Entry 7KSQ (electron microscopy, 2.80 A resolution); this record covers chains F and J of the 18 polymer chains in the assembly.

# Chain F
Protein: Psi-F
Organism: Physcomitrium patens
Reference sequence: A0A2K1IN36 (A0A2K1IN36_PHYPA); residues 79-238 here correspond to UniProt positions 87-246 (UniProt number = residue number + 8)
Amino-acid sequence (160 residues; numbered 79 to 238; the number before each row is that of its first residue):
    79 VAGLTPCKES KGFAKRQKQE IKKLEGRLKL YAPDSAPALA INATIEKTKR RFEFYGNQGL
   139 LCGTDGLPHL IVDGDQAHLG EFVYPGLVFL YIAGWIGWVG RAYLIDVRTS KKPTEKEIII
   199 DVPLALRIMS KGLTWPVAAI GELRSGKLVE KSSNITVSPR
Cystine bridges: Cys-85/Cys-140
Residues lining bound ligands:
  - beta-carotene (BCR), molecule 1: Val-150, Asp-151, Gly-152, Phe-160, Val-161, Gly-172, Gly-175, Trp-176, Arg-179, Trp-213, Ala-217, Leu-226
  - beta-carotene (BCR), molecule 2: Pro-163, Val-166, Phe-167, Ile-170, Ala-171, Ile-174
  - chlorophyll a (CLA), molecule 1: Asp-151, Gly-152, Asp-153, Gln-154, Leu-157, Val-161
  - chlorophyll a (CLA), molecule 2: Phe-160, Pro-163, Gly-164, Phe-167, Leu-168, Ala-171, Gly-172, Ile-174, Gly-175, Trp-213
  - chlorophyll a (CLA), molecule 3: Ile-170, Trp-173, Ile-174, Val-177, Met-207
  - chlorophyll a (CLA), molecule 4: Ile-174, Gly-175, Gly-178, Arg-179
  - chlorophyll a (CLA), molecule 5: Gly-178, Tyr-181, Leu-182, Glu-195, Ile-196, Ile-198
  - chlorophyll a (CLA), molecule 6: Pro-214, Val-215, Ile-218, Gly-219
  - chlorophyll a (CLA), molecule 7: Leu-221, Leu-226, Val-227

# Chain J
Protein: Photosystem I reaction center subunit IX
Organism: Physcomitrium patens
Reference sequence: Q6YXM2 (PSAJ_PHYPA); residue numbers follow UniProt; this construct covers 1-41
Amino-acid sequence (41 residues; row label = number of the first residue in the row):
     1 MQDVKTYLST APVLATLWFG FLAGLLIEIN RFFPDALVLP L
Residues lining bound ligands:
  - beta-carotene (BCR), molecule 1: Tyr-7, Pro-12, Val-13, Thr-16, Gly-20, Gly-24, Ile-27, Glu-28, Arg-31
  - beta-carotene (BCR), molecule 2: Ala-23, Leu-26, Ile-27, Asn-30
  - chlorophyll a (CLA), molecule 1: Tyr-7, Thr-10, Ala-11, Pro-12, Ala-15, Phe-19
  - chlorophyll a (CLA), molecule 2: Ala-11, Leu-14, Ala-15, Trp-18
  - chlorophyll a (CLA), molecule 3: Trp-18, Phe-19, Leu-22, Leu-25, Leu-26
  - chlorophyll a (CLA), molecule 4: Gly-20, Phe-21, Gly-24, Leu-25, Glu-28, Arg-31, Phe-32
  - chlorophyll a (CLA), molecule 5: Ile-29, Asn-30, Asp-35, Ala-36, Leu-37

# How chain F and chain J interact
Residue-residue contacts - 29 pairs, chain F then chain J:
  Lys-125(F) / Pro-34(J)
  Lys-125(F) / Asp-35(J)  salt bridge
  Arg-128(F) / Phe-32(J)  hydrogen bond (side chain-backbone)
  Arg-128(F) / Pro-34(J)
  Arg-129(F) / Asp-35(J)  salt bridge
  Phe-132(F) / Asp-35(J)
  Phe-132(F) / Val-38(J)
  Tyr-133(F) / Asp-35(J)  hydrogen bond (side chain-backbone)
  Tyr-133(F) / Leu-37(J)  hydrophobic
  Gln-136(F) / Val-38(J)
  Gln-136(F) / Pro-40(J)
  Leu-138(F) / Val-38(J)  hydrophobic
  Gly-158(F) / Val-38(J)
  Gly-158(F) / Leu-39(J)  hydrogen bond (backbone-backbone)
  Glu-159(F) / Val-38(J)
  Tyr-162(F) / Leu-41(J)
  Pro-163(F) / Leu-39(J)  hydrophobic
  Val-166(F) / Leu-39(J)  hydrophobic
  Ile-196(F) / Thr-10(J)
  Ile-196(F) / Ala-11(J)  hydrogen bond (backbone-backbone)
  Ile-197(F) / Thr-6(J)
  Ile-197(F) / Ser-9(J)
  Ile-197(F) / Thr-10(J)
  Ile-198(F) / Ser-9(J)  hydrogen bond (backbone-backbone)
  Ile-198(F) / Ala-11(J)  hydrophobic
  Ile-198(F) / Leu-14(J)  hydrophobic
  Val-200(F) / Ser-9(J)
  Val-200(F) / Leu-14(J)  hydrophobic
  Met-207(F) / Trp-18(J)  hydrophobic
Also at the interface, not in a pair above, chain F (20 interface residues in all): Pro-146, Leu-148, Glu-195
Also at the interface, not in a pair above, chain J (16 interface residues in all): Phe-33, Ala-36

# Summary
The interface between chain F and chain J involves 20 residues on one side and 16 on the other, with 5
hydrogen bonds and 2 salt bridges. Polar pairs include Lys-125(F)/Asp-35(J), Arg-129(F)/Asp-35(J) and
Arg-128(F)/Phe-32(J).
Here chain F is Psi-F and chain J is Photosystem I reaction center subunit IX, both from Physcomitrium patens.
Entry 7KSQ (The Structure of the moss PSI-LHCI reveals the evolution of the LHCI antenna) was determined by
electron microscopy (same publication as 7KU5 and 7KUX).
